PDB entry 7LIN | X-ray diffraction, 1.44 A resolution | chains A and B

[Chain A]
Molecule: Speckle-type POZ protein
Organism: Homo sapiens
Notes: fragment: MATH domain
UniProtKB: O43791 (SPOP_HUMAN); residues 29-166 here = UniProt positions 29-166
Chain sequence (143 residues; numbered 24 to 166; the number before each row is that of its first residue):
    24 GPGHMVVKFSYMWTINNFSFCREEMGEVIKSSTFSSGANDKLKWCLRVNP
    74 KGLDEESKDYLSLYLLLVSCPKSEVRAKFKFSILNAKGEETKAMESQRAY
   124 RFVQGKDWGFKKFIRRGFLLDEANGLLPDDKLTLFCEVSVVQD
Not modelled in the structure: 24-26, 166
Differences from the reference sequence: expression tag (24-28); engineered mutation Gly140 (Asp in O43791)
Curated features (UniProtKB/Swiss-Prot):
  - region: Tyr123 to Phe133 (Important for binding substrate proteins)
  - natural variant: Tyr83 (Y83C: In NSDVS2), Arg121 (R121Q: In NSDVS1), Gly132 (G132V: In NSDVS2), Arg138 (R138C: In NSDVS2), Asp144 (D144N: In NSDVS1)
  - mutagenesis: Tyr87 (Y87A: Strongly reduced affinity for substrate proteins), Tyr123 (Y123A: Strongly reduced affinity for substrate proteins), Asp130 (D130A: Strongly reduced affinity for substrate proteins), Trp131 (W131A: Strongly reduced affinity for substrate proteins), Phe133 (F133A: Strongly reduced affinity for substrate proteins)

[Chain B]
Molecule: TP53-binding protein 1 peptide
UniProtKB: Q12888 (TP53B_HUMAN); residues 1636-1650 here = UniProt positions 1636-1650
Chain sequence (15 residues; each row starts with the number of its first residue):
  1636 PATPTASSSSSTTPT
Not modelled in the structure: 1636-1637, 1646-1650
Curated features (UniProtKB/Swiss-Prot):
  - modified residue (Phosphothreonine): Thr1638, Thr1648

[Interface between chain A and chain B]
Contacting residue pairs (17):
  Arg70(A) with Ser1644(B), hydrogen bond
  Leu76(A) with Ser1644(B)
  Tyr87(A) with Ser1642(B); Ser1644(B)
  Phe102(A) with Ala1641(B), hydrophobic
  Met117(A) with Pro1639(B), hydrophobic
  Tyr123(A) with Ala1641(B)
  Lys129(A) with Ser1643(B), hydrogen bond; Ser1645(B), hydrogen bond
  Asp130(A) with Ser1643(B), hydrogen bond (backbone-side chain); Ser1644(B), hydrogen bond
  Trp131(A) with Ser1642(B); Ser1643(B)
  Gly132(A) with Ala1641(B); Ser1642(B), hydrogen bond (backbone-backbone)
  Phe133(A) with Thr1640(B); Ala1641(B)
Also at the interface, not in a pair above, chain A (12 interface residues in all): Lys134

[Summary]
Chain A and chain B form an interface of 12 and 7 residues respectively; the contacts include 6 hydrogen
bonds. Among the polar pairs are Arg70(A)-Ser1644(B), Lys129(A)-Ser1643(B) and Lys129(A)-Ser1645(B). From
UniProt: 5 mutagenesis sites on chain A.
Chain A is Speckle-type POZ protein (Homo sapiens) and chain B is TP53-binding protein 1 peptide; the
structure, X-ray structure of SPOP MATH domain (D140G) in complex with a 53BP1 peptide, was determined by
X-ray diffraction (same publication as 7LIO, 7LIP and 7LIQ).
